PDB entry 3CJ1 | X-ray diffraction, 1.70 A resolution | chain A

[Chain A]
Name: Ectonucleoside triphosphate diphosphohydrolase 2
Organism: Rattus norvegicus
Notes: EC 3.6.1.5; fragment: Ectodomain, Extracellular domain
Reference sequence: O35795 (ENTP2_RAT); numbering as in UniProt (aligned over 29-461)
Amino-acid sequence (456 residues; each row starts with the number of its first residue):
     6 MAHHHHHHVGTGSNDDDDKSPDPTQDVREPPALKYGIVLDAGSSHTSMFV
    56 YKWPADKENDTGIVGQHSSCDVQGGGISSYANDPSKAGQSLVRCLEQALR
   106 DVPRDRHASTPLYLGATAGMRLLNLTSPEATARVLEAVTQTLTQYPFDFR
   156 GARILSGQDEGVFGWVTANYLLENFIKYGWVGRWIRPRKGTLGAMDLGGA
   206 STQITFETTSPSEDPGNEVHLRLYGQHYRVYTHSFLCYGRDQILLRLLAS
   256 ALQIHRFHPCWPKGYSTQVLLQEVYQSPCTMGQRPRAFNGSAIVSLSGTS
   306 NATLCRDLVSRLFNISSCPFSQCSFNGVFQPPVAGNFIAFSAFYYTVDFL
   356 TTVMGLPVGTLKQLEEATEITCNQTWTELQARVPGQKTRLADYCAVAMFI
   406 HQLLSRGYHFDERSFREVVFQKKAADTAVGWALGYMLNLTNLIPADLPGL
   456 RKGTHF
Unresolved in the structure: 6-35, 289-295
Construct notes: initiating methionine (6); expression tag (7-28)
Disulfide bonds: Cys-75/Cys-99, Cys-242/Cys-284, Cys-265/Cys-310, Cys-323/Cys-328, Cys-377/Cys-399
From the paper describing this entry:
  - conformationally variable residues (order/disorder transition): Arg-289 to Gly-295
  - catalytic residues: His-50 (proposed by the authors, not directly observed)

[Summary]
The paper reports the catalytic residue His-50; conformational variability at Arg-289.
Chain A is Ectonucleoside triphosphate diphosphohydrolase 2 (Rattus norvegicus); the structure, Structure of
Rattus norvegicus NTPDase2, was determined by X-ray diffraction (same publication as 3CJ7).
